4J8W - chains C and J of the 10 polymer chains in the assembly; structure by X-ray diffraction, 2.41 A resolution.

# Chain C
Molecule: Histone H2A
Source organism: Xenopus laevis
UniProtKB: Q6AZJ8 (Q6AZJ8_XENLA); aligned to UniProt positions 2-129 over residues 1-128 (the alignment contains insertions or deletions, so no single offset holds)
Sequence (128 residues; each row starts with the number of its first residue):
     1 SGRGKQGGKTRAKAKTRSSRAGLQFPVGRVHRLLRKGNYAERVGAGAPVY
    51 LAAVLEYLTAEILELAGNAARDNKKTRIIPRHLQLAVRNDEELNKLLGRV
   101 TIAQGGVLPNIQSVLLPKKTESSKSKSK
Disordered / not traced: 1-13, 120-128
Ligand contacts: 1MK (chlorido(eta-6-p-cymene)(N-fluorophenyl-2-pyridinecarbothioamide)osmium(II)): Leu33, Lys36, Gly37, Tyr39

# Chain J
Molecule: 145-nt DNA strand
Sequence (145 nucleotides; numbered -72 to 72; the number before each row is that of its first residue; numbers below 1 keep their minus sign (DA-72 is residue -72)):
   -72 ATCAATATCCACCTGCAGATACTACCAAAAGTGTATTTGGAAACTGCTCC
   -22 ATCAAAAGGCATGTTCAGCTGATTCAGCTGAACATGCCTTTTGATGGAGC
    28 AGTTTCCAAATACACTTTTGGTAGTATCTGCAGGTGGATATTGAT

# How chain C and chain J interact
Residue-residue contacts (15; chain C residue first):
  Arg29(C) with DG47(J), hydrogen bond to the phosphate; DG48(J), salt bridge to the phosphate
  Arg35(C) with DT38(J), salt bridge to the phosphate
  Arg42(C) with DA37(J), sugar contact; DT38(J), phosphate contact
  Val43(C) with DA37(J), phosphate contact; DT38(J), hydrogen bond to the phosphate
  Gly44(C) with DA37(J), phosphate contact
  Ala45(C) with DA37(J), hydrogen bond to the phosphate
  Lys75(C) with DC58(J), phosphate contact; DA59(J), phosphate contact
  Thr76(C) with DG57(J), sugar contact; DC58(J), hydrogen bond to the phosphate
  Arg77(C) with DG57(J), hydrogen bond to the sugar; DC58(J), hydrogen bond to the phosphate
Interface residues without a listed pair, chain C (11 interface residues in all): Glu41, Lys74

# Overview
11 residues of chain C and 7 residues of chain J are in contact, with 6 hydrogen bonds and 2 salt bridges.
Polar pairs include Arg77(C)-DG57(J), Arg29(C)-DG47(J) and Val43(C)-DT38(J). Ligands of chain C: compound 1MK.
Here chain C is Histone H2A (Xenopus laevis) and chain J is a 145-nt DNA strand. Entry 4J8W (X-ray structure
of NCP145 with chlorido(eta-6-p-cymene)(N-fluorophenyl-2-pyridinecarbothioamide)osmium(II)) was determined by
X-ray diffraction, deposited together with 4J8V, 4J8X and 4J8U.
